Entry 6DTU (X-ray diffraction, 1.50 A resolution); this record covers chain A.

# Chain A
Molecule: maltose-binding protein MalE1
Source organism: Thermotoga maritima (strain ATCC 43589 / MSB8 / DSM 3109 / JCM 10099)
UniProtKB: Q9X0T1 (Q9X0T1_THEMA); residues 4-376 here correspond to UniProt positions 19-391 (UniProt number = residue number + 15)
Amino-acid sequence (375 residues; each row starts with the number of its first residue):
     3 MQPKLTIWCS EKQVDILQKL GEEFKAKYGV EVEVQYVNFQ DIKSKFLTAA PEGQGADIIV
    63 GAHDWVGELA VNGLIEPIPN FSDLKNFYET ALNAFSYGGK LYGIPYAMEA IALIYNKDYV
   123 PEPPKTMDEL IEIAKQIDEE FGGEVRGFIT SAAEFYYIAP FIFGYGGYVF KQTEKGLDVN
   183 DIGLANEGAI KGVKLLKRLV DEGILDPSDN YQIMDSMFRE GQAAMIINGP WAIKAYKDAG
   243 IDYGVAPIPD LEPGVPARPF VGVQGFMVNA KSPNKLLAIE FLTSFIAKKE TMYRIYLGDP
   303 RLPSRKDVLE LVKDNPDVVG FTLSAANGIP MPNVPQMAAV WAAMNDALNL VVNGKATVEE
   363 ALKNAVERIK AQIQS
Differences from the reference sequence: initiating methionine (3); expression tag (377)
Reported in the primary citation:
  - binding site for alpha-D-glucopyranose: Ser12, Gln42, Asp66, Trp67, Glu111, Glu156, Tyr213, Trp233, Arg303, Trp343
  - binding site for alpha-D-glucopyranose: Glu13, Phe41, Tyr158 (from molecular simulation)

# Overview
From the paper: a binding site for alpha-D-glucopyranose at Ser12, Gln42 and Asp66 among others.
Chain A is maltose-binding protein MalE1 (Thermotoga maritima (strain ATCC 43589 / MSB8 / DSM 3109 / JCM
10099)); the structure, Maltotetraose bound T. maritima MalE1, was determined by X-ray diffraction (same
publication as 6DTQ, 6DTR, 6DTS and 6DTT).
